8V35 - chains A and B; structure by X-ray diffraction, 1.94 A resolution.

== Chain A (and B) ==
Name: Sulfopropanediol 3-dehydrogenase
Source organism: Cupriavidus pinatubonensis JMP134
Notes: chain B of this document is another copy of the same molecule, construct and numbering; everything in this record applies to it too
UniProtKB: Q46N53 (HPSN_CUPPJ); residue numbers follow UniProt; this construct covers 1-436
Sequence (437 residues; numbered 0 to 436; the number before each row is that of its first residue; numbering starts at 0):
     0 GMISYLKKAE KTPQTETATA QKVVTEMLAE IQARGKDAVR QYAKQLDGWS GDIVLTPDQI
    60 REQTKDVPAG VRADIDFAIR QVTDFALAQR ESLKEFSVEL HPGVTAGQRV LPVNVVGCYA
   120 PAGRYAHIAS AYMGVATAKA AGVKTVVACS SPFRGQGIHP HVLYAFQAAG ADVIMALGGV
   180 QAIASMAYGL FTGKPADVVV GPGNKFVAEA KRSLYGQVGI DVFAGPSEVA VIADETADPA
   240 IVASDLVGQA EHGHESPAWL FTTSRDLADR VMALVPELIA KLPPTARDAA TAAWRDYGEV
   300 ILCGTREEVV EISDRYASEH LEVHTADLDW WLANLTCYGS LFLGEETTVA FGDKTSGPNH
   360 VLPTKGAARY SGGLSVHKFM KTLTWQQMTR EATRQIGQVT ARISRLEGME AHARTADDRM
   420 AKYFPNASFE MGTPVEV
Disordered / not traced: 13-14, 363-366 (chain B: 0, 15-18, 121-124, 152-156, 216-224, 357-371)
Differences from the reference sequence: expression tag (0)
UniProt features mapped onto this chain:
  - active site (Proton acceptor): Glu318, His319
  - binding site (NAD(+)): Tyr118, Gln180, Asn203
  - binding site (Zn(2+)): Gln248, His251, Asp352, His411
Ion coordination: Zn2+ site 1: His126, Gln248, His251 (shared with His411(B) of chain B); Zn2+ site 2: His411 (shared with His126(B), Gln248(B), His251(B) of chain B)
From the paper describing this entry:
  - Zn2+ coordination: His126, Gln248, His251, His411
  - mutagenesis - E318A, H319A: decreased catalytic activity
  - mutagenesis - D352A: abolished catalytic activity
  - specificity-determining residues: His126 (proposed by the authors, not directly observed)
  - catalytic residues: Glu318, His319 (proposed by the authors, not directly observed)
  - catalytic residues: Asp352

== Chain A / chain B interface ==
Pairs across the interface - 212 pairs, chain A then chain B:
  Val70(A) with Leu405(B), hydrophobic
  Asp73(A) with Val398(B); Arg401(B), salt bridge; Ile402(B)
  Phe76(A) with His100(B); Gln394(B); Ile395(B), hydrophobic
  Gln80(A) with Leu99(B); His100(B)
  Asp83(A) with Leu99(B)
  Phe84(A) with Phe95(B), hydrophobic; Leu99(B); Ala105(B), hydrophobic; Gly106(B); Thr383(B)
  Ala87(A) with Phe95(B), hydrophobic; Val97(B), hydrophobic
  Gln88(A) with Phe95(B); Gln107(B), hydrogen bond; Thr383(B)
  Ser91(A) with Ser91(B); Leu92(B); Lys93(B), hydrogen bond (backbone-backbone); Phe95(B); Gln107(B), hydrogen bond
  Leu92(A) with Ser91(B); His376(B)
  Lys93(A) with Ser91(B), hydrogen bond (backbone-backbone)
  Phe95(A) with Phe84(B), hydrophobic; Ala87(B), hydrophobic; Gln88(B); Ser91(B)
  Leu99(A) with Gln80(B); Asp83(B); Phe84(B); Lys353(B)
  His100(A) with Phe76(B); Gln80(B), hydrogen bond (backbone-side chain)
  Ala105(A) with Phe84(B), hydrophobic
  Gly106(A) with Phe84(B)
  Gln107(A) with Gln88(B), hydrogen bond; Ser91(B), hydrogen bond; His376(B), hydrogen bond
  Arg108(A) with Leu331(B), hydrogen bond (side chain-backbone); Ala332(B); Leu334(B), hydrogen bond (side chain-backbone)
  Leu110(A) with Thr335(B)
  Ala125(A) with Glu406(B)
  His126(A) with Glu406(B), salt bridge; His411(B), hydrogen bond
  Ile127(A) with Glu406(B), hydrogen bond (backbone-side chain)
  Gln216(A) with Gly215(B)
  Asp237(A) with Lys421(B), salt bridge
  Ile240(A) with Asp417(B); Arg418(B)
  Ser243(A) with Arg413(B); Thr414(B); Asp417(B), hydrogen bond
  Asp244(A) with Thr414(B); Arg418(B), salt bridge
  Val246(A) with Ala410(B)
  Gly247(A) with Ala410(B); His411(B), hydrogen bond (backbone-side chain)
  Gln248(A) with His411(B), hydrogen bond
  Glu250(A) with Met408(B); Glu409(B), hydrogen bond (side chain-backbone); Ala410(B), hydrogen bond (side chain-backbone); His411(B), salt bridge
  His251(A) with His411(B), hydrogen bond
  Lys280(A) with Arg413(B), hydrogen bond (backbone-side chain)
  Leu281(A) with Ala410(B), hydrophobic; Arg413(B)
  Pro282(A) with Glu409(B); Val434(B); Glu435(B); Val436(B)
  Pro283(A) with Glu435(B); Val436(B)
  Thr284(A) with Val436(B), hydrogen bond (side chain-backbone)
  His323(A) with Arg418(B)
  Leu327(A) with Gln386(B)
  Leu331(A) with Arg108(B), hydrogen bond (backbone-side chain); Trp384(B)
  Ala332(A) with Arg108(B)
  Leu334(A) with Arg108(B)
  Thr335(A) with Leu110(B); Lys380(B), hydrogen bond (backbone-side chain); Leu382(B)
  Cys336(A) with Lys380(B), hydrogen bond
  Tyr337(A) with Leu382(B); Thr383(B)
  Ser339(A) with Thr383(B)
  Leu340(A) with Thr383(B), hydrogen bond (backbone-backbone); Trp384(B); Gln385(B), hydrogen bond (backbone-backbone)
  Phe341(A) with Gln385(B)
  Leu342(A) with Trp384(B), hydrophobic; Gln385(B), hydrogen bond (backbone-backbone); Gln386(B)
  Glu344(A) with Arg418(B), hydrogen bond (backbone-side chain); Lys421(B), salt bridge; Tyr422(B), hydrogen bond
  Glu345(A) with Met387(B); Arg389(B); Thr392(B); Arg418(B), hydrogen bond (backbone-side chain); Tyr422(B)
  Thr346(A) with Gln385(B), hydrogen bond; Met387(B); Arg418(B), hydrogen bond (backbone-side chain)
  Thr347(A) with Arg418(B), hydrogen bond
  Ala349(A) with Thr399(B); His411(B); Thr414(B)
  Phe350(A) with Met387(B), hydrophobic; Thr392(B); Ile395(B), hydrophobic; Gly396(B); Thr399(B)
  Gly351(A) with Gln385(B), hydrogen bond (backbone-side chain)
  Lys353(A) with Leu99(B); Gln385(B)
  Thr354(A) with Thr383(B), hydrogen bond
  Ala367(A) with Tyr214(B)
  Tyr369(A) with Val112(B); Asp196(B); Val197(B); Lys377(B), hydrogen bond (side chain-backbone); Lys380(B)
  His376(A) with Leu92(B); Gln107(B), hydrogen bond
  Lys380(A) with Thr335(B), hydrogen bond (side chain-backbone); Cys336(B), hydrogen bond
  Leu382(A) with Thr335(B); Tyr337(B)
  Thr383(A) with Phe84(B); Gln88(B); Tyr337(B); Gly338(B); Ser339(B); Leu340(B), hydrogen bond (backbone-backbone); Thr354(B), hydrogen bond
  Trp384(A) with Leu331(B), hydrophobic; Leu340(B)
  Gln385(A) with Leu340(B), hydrogen bond (backbone-backbone); Phe341(B); Leu342(B), hydrogen bond (backbone-backbone); Thr346(B), hydrogen bond; Gly351(B), hydrogen bond (side chain-backbone); Lys353(B)
  Gln386(A) with Leu327(B); Leu342(B)
  Met387(A) with Glu345(B); Thr346(B); Phe350(B), hydrophobic
  Thr388(A) with Glu345(B)
  Arg389(A) with Glu345(B)
  Thr392(A) with Glu345(B); Phe350(B)
  Gln394(A) with Phe76(B)
  Ile395(A) with Phe76(B), hydrophobic; Phe350(B), hydrophobic
  Gly396(A) with Phe350(B)
  Val398(A) with Asp73(B)
  Thr399(A) with Ala349(B); Phe350(B)
  Arg401(A) with Asp73(B), salt bridge
  Ile402(A) with Asp73(B)
  Leu405(A) with Val70(B), hydrophobic
  Glu406(A) with Ala125(B); His126(B), salt bridge; Ile127(B), hydrogen bond (side chain-backbone)
  Met408(A) with Glu250(B); His251(B)
  Glu409(A) with Glu250(B), hydrogen bond (backbone-side chain); Pro282(B)
  Ala410(A) with Gly247(B); Glu250(B), hydrogen bond (backbone-side chain); Leu281(B), hydrophobic
  His411(A) with His126(B), hydrogen bond; Gly247(B), hydrogen bond (side chain-backbone); Gln248(B), hydrogen bond; Glu250(B), salt bridge; His251(B), hydrogen bond; Ala349(B)
  Arg413(A) with Ser243(B); Lys280(B), hydrogen bond (side chain-backbone); Leu281(B); Pro282(B)
  Thr414(A) with Ser243(B); Asp244(B); Ala349(B)
  Asp417(A) with Ile240(B); Ser243(B), hydrogen bond
  Arg418(A) with Ile240(B); Asp244(B), salt bridge; His323(B); Glu344(B), hydrogen bond (side chain-backbone); Glu345(B), hydrogen bond (side chain-backbone); Thr346(B), hydrogen bond (side chain-backbone); Thr347(B); Phe350(B)
  Lys421(A) with Asp237(B), salt bridge; Glu344(B), salt bridge
  Tyr422(A) with Glu344(B), hydrogen bond; Glu345(B)
  Val434(A) with Pro282(B)
  Glu435(A) with Pro282(B); Pro283(B)
  Val436(A) with Pro282(B); Pro283(B); Thr284(B), hydrogen bond (backbone-side chain)
Other interface residues (no listed pair), chain A (107 interface residues in all): Ile74, Ala77, Val97, Arg123, Tyr124, Ala128, His160, Ala239, Glu321, Gly338, Asp352, Arg368, Thr381, Ala415
Other interface residues (no listed pair), chain B (108 interface residues in all): Ile74, Ala77, Ala128, His160, Val246, Glu321, Asp352, Phe378, Met379, Thr381, Thr388, Ala415

== Overview ==
Chain A and chain B form an interface of 107 and 108 residues respectively; the contacts include 58 hydrogen
bonds and 12 salt bridges. Among the polar pairs are Asp73(A)-Arg401(B), His126(A)-Glu406(B) and
Asp237(A)-Lys421(B). From the paper: catalytic residues Glu318(A), His319(A) and Asp352(A); E318A and H319A of
chain A reduce catalytic activity.
Chain A and chain B are both Sulfopropanediol 3-dehydrogenase (Cupriavidus pinatubonensis JMP134); the
structure, Crystal structure of HpsN from Cupriavidus pinatubonensis, was determined by X-ray diffraction
(same publication as 8V36, 8V37, 9CP7, 9CP8 and 9CP9).
